PDB entry 6Y15 | X-ray diffraction, 1.80 A resolution | chain A

[Chain A]
Protein: R-specific alcohol dehydrogenase
Source organism: Lactobacillus brevis
UniProt: Q84EX5 (Q84EX5_LACBR); residues 1-251 here correspond to UniProt positions 2-252 (UniProt number = residue number + 1)
Amino-acid sequence (262 residues; numbered -10 to 251; the number before each row is that of its first residue; numbers below 1 keep their minus sign (Met-10 is residue -10)):
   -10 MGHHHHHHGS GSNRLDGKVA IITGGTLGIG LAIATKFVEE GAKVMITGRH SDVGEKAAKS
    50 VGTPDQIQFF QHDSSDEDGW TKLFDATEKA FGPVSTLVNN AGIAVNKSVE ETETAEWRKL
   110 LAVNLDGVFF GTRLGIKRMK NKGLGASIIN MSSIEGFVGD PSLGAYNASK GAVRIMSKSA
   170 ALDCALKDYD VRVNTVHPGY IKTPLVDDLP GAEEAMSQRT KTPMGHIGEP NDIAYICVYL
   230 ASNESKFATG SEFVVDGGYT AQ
Disordered / not traced: -10 to 0
Construct notes: initiating methionine (-10); expression tag (-9 to 0); engineered mutation Glu102 (Thr103 in Q84EX5), Lys126 (Gln127 in Q84EX5)
Metal / ion sites: Mg2+ near Gln251 (its only coordinating residue here)
What the authors report for this chain:
  - mutagenesis - D54Y: decreased catalytic activity

[Overview]
From the paper: D54Y reduces catalytic activity.
Chain A is R-specific alcohol dehydrogenase (Lactobacillus brevis); the structure, X-ray structure of
Lactobacillus brevis alcohol dehydrogenase mutant T102E_Q126K, was determined by X-ray diffraction, deposited
together with 6Y0S and 6Y1B.
